1W70 - chains A and C; structure by X-ray diffraction, 1.46 A resolution.

[Chain A]
Protein: Neutrophil cytosol factor 4
Organism: Homo sapiens
Notes: fragment: sh3 domain, residues 174-228
UniProt: Q15080 (NCF4_HUMAN); residues 174-228 here = UniProt positions 174-228
Sequence (60 residues; numbered 169 to 228; the number before each row is that of its first residue):
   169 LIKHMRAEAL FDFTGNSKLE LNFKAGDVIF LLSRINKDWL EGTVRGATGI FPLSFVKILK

[Chain C]
Protein: Neutrophil cytosol factor 1
Notes: fragment: polyproline motif, residues 360-372
UniProt: P14598 (NCF1_HUMAN); numbering as in UniProt (aligned over 360-372)
Sequence (14 residues; each row starts with the number of its first residue):
   359 XKPQPAVPPR PSAD
Modified / non-standard residues: ACE (acetyl group) at position 359
UniProt features mapped onto this chain:
  - mutagenesis: Ser370 (S370E: Abolishes autoinhibition and promotes phospholipid binding; when associated with E-303; E-304; E-328 and E-359)

[Chain A / chain C interface]
Residue-residue contacts - 17 pairs, chain A then chain C:
  Phe179(A) with Pro361(C); Gln362(C); Pro363(C)
  Asp180(A) with Gln362(C), hydrogen bond (backbone-side chain)
  Asn184(A) with Arg368(C), hydrogen bond
  Glu188(A) with Arg368(C), salt bridge
  Ile203(A) with Pro369(C), hydrophobic
  Asn204(A) with Pro369(C)
  Asp206(A) with Pro366(C)
  Trp207(A) with Val365(C), hydrophobic; Pro366(C); Pro367(C), hydrogen bond (side chain-backbone); Arg368(C); Pro369(C)
  Pro220(A) with Pro366(C)
  Phe223(A) with Pro363(C); Ala364(C)
Interface residues without a listed pair, chain A (14 interface residues in all): Phe181, Gly183, Ile218, Ser222
Interface residues without a listed pair, chain C (10 interface residues in all): Lys360

[Summary]
14 residues of chain A and 10 residues of chain C are in contact, with 3 hydrogen bonds and 1 salt bridge.
Polar pairs include Glu188(A)-Arg368(C), Asp180(A)-Gln362(C) and Asn184(A)-Arg368(C). From UniProt: one
mutagenesis site on chain C.
Chain A is Neutrophil cytosol factor 4 (Homo sapiens) and chain C is Neutrophil cytosol factor 1; the
structure, SH3 domain of p40phox complexed with C-terminal polyProline region of p47phox, was determined by
X-ray diffraction, deposited together with 1W6X.
